7F1Y - chains A and B; structure by X-ray diffraction, 1.33 A resolution.

[Chain A (and B)]
Name: Lactate oxidase
Source organism: Aerococcus viridans
Notes: chain B of this document is another copy of the same molecule, construct and numbering; everything in this record applies to it too
UniProtKB: Q44467 (Q44467_9LACT); numbering as in UniProt (aligned over 7-374)
Amino-acid sequence (368 residues; numbered 7 to 374; the number before each row is that of its first residue):
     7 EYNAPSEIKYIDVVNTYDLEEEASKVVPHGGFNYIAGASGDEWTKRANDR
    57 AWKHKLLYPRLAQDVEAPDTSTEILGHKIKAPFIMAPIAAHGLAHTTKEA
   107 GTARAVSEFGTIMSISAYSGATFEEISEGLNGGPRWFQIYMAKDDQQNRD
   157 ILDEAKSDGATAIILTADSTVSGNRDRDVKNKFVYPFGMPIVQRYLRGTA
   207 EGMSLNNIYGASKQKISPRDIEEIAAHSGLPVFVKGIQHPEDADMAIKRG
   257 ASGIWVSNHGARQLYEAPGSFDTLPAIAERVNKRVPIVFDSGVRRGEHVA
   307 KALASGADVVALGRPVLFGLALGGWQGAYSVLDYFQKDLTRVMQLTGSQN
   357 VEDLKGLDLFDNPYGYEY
Disordered / not traced: 177-179, 183-190, 210-214 (chain B: fully traced)
Sequence notes: conflict Ala-232 (Gly in Q44467)
Small-molecule neighbours: FMN (flavin mononucleotide): Tyr-40, Ile-41, Ala-92, Pro-93, Ile-94, Ala-95, Ser-122, Gln-144, Tyr-146, Thr-172, Lys-241, Ser-263, His-265, Gly-266, Arg-268, Asp-296, Ser-297, Gly-298, Val-299, Arg-300, Gly-319, Arg-320, Pro-321
From the paper describing this entry:
  - binding site for acetate ion: Tyr-40, Arg-268
  - conformationally variable residues (order/disorder transition, side-chain flip): Thr-176 to Arg-181, His-265
  - contacts within the chain: Asp-174/His-265

[Interface between chain A and chain B]
Contacting residue pairs (32):
  Arg-66(A) / Glu-247(B)  salt bridge
  Arg-66(A) / Arg-286(B)
  Gln-69(A) / Met-251(B)
  Gln-69(A) / Lys-254(B)
  Glu-247(A) / Arg-66(B)  salt bridge
  Glu-247(A) / Asp-364(B)
  Asp-250(A) / Gly-362(B)
  Met-251(A) / Gln-69(B)
  Lys-254(A) / Gln-69(B)
  Lys-254(A) / Asp-359(B)
  Arg-286(A) / Arg-66(B)
  Arg-286(A) / Gly-362(B)  hydrogen bond (side chain-backbone)
  Arg-286(A) / Asp-364(B)  salt bridge
  Asn-288(A) / Leu-309(B)  hydrogen bond (side chain-backbone)
  Asn-288(A) / Ala-310(B)
  Asn-288(A) / Gly-312(B)
  Asn-288(A) / Lys-361(B)  hydrogen bond (side chain-backbone)
  Lys-289(A) / Lys-289(B)
  Arg-290(A) / Glu-358(B)
  Arg-290(A) / Gly-362(B)
  Leu-309(A) / Asn-288(B)  hydrogen bond (backbone-side chain)
  Ala-310(A) / Asn-288(B)
  Gly-312(A) / Asn-288(B)
  Gly-312(A) / Lys-289(B)
  Asp-314(A) / Lys-289(B)  salt bridge
  Glu-358(A) / Arg-290(B)
  Asp-359(A) / Lys-254(B)
  Lys-361(A) / Asn-288(B)  hydrogen bond (backbone-side chain)
  Lys-361(A) / Lys-289(B)
  Gly-362(A) / Asp-250(B)
  Gly-362(A) / Arg-286(B)  hydrogen bond (backbone-side chain)
  Gly-362(A) / Arg-290(B)
Also at the interface, not in a pair above, chain A (22 interface residues in all): Ser-311, Gly-353, Leu-363, Asp-364
Also at the interface, not in a pair above, chain B (21 interface residues in all): Ser-311, Gly-353, Leu-363

[Overview]
The interface between chain A and chain B involves 22 residues on one side and 21 on the other; the contacts
include 6 hydrogen bonds and 4 salt bridges. Among the polar pairs are Arg-66(A)/Glu-247(B),
Arg-286(A)/Asp-364(B) and Asp-314(A)/Lys-289(B). From the paper: a binding site for acetate ion at Tyr-40(A)
and Arg-268(A); conformational variability at Thr-176(A) and His-265(A).
Both chains are Lactate oxidase (Aerococcus viridans). Entry 7F1Y (L-lactate oxidase without substrate) was
determined by X-ray diffraction, deposited together with 7F20, 7F21 and 7F22.
